Entry 8X9T (electron microscopy, 2.75 A resolution); this record covers chains B and G of the 5 polymer chains in the assembly.

[Chain B]
Molecule: Guanine nucleotide-binding protein G(I)/G(S)/G(T) subunit beta-1
Source organism: Rattus norvegicus
UniProtKB: P54311 (GBB1_RAT); residue numbers follow UniProt; this construct covers 2-340
Amino-acid sequence (344 residues; numbered -3 to 340; the number before each row is that of its first residue; numbers below 1 keep their minus sign (Gly-3 is residue -3)):
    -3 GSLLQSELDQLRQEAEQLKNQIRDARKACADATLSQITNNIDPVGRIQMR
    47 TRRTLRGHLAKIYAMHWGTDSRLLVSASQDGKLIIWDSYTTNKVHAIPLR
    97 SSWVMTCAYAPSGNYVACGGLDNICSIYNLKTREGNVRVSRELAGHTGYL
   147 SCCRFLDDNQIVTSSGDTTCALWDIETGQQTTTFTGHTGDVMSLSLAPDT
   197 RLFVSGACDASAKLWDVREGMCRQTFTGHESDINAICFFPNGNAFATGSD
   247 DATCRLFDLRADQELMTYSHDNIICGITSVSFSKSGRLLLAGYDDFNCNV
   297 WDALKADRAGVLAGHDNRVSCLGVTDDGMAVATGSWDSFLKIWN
Unresolved in the structure: -3 to 2
Construct notes: expression tag (-3 to 1)
UniProt features mapped onto this chain:
  - modified residue: Ser2 (N-acetylserine), His266 (Phosphohistidine)

[Chain G]
Molecule: Guanine nucleotide-binding protein G(I)/G(S)/G(O) subunit gamma-2
Source organism: Bos taurus
UniProtKB: P63212 (GBG2_BOVIN); residue numbers follow UniProt; this construct covers 1-71
Amino-acid sequence (71 residues; numbered 1 to 71; the number before each row is that of its first residue):
     1 MASNNTASIAQARKLVEQLKMEANIDRIKVSKAAADLMAYCEAHAKEDPL
    51 LTPVPASENPFREKKFFCAIL
Unresolved in the structure: 1-6, 62-71
UniProt features mapped onto this chain:
  - modified residue: Ala2 (N-acetylalanine), Cys68 (Cysteine methyl ester)
  - lipidation: Cys68 (S-geranylgeranyl cysteine)

[How chain B and chain G interact]
Pairs across the interface - 77 pairs, chain B then chain G:
  Leu4(B) with Ser8(G); Ile9(G)
  Leu7(B) with Ala12(G), hydrophobic
  Leu14(B) with Leu19(G), hydrophobic
  Lys15(B) with Leu19(G)
  Ile18(B) with Leu19(G), hydrophobic; Glu22(G); Ala23(G), hydrophobic
  Ala21(B) with Arg27(G)
  Arg22(B) with Glu22(G), salt bridge
  Cys25(B) with Arg27(G); Ile28(G); Lys29(G); Val30(G), hydrogen bond (backbone-backbone)
  Ala26(B) with Val30(G), hydrophobic
  Ala28(B) with Val30(G)
  Leu30(B) with Ala34(G), hydrophobic
  Ile33(B) with Ala34(G), hydrophobic; Met38(G)
  Thr34(B) with Met38(G)
  Ile37(B) with Met38(G), hydrophobic
  Val40(B) with Leu51(G), hydrophobic
  Met45(B) with Leu50(G), hydrophobic
  Arg48(B) with Asn59(G); Phe61(G)
  Arg49(B) with Phe61(G)
  Ser84(B) with Phe61(G)
  Tyr85(B) with Pro60(G), hydrophobic; Phe61(G), hydrophobic
  Cys218(B) with Gln18(G), hydrogen bond (backbone-side chain)
  Arg219(B) with Glu22(G); Ile25(G)
  Gln220(B) with Glu22(G); Ile25(G)
  Thr221(B) with Glu22(G)
  Phe235(B) with Tyr40(G), hydrophobic; Cys41(G), hydrophobic
  Pro236(B) with Tyr40(G)
  Asn237(B) with Tyr40(G)
  Leu252(B) with Leu37(G), hydrophobic
  Asp254(B) with Ala33(G)
  Arg256(B) with Arg27(G); Ile28(G), hydrogen bond (backbone-backbone); Asp36(G), salt bridge
  Ala257(B) with Arg27(G); Ile28(G)
  Asp258(B) with Glu22(G); Arg27(G), salt bridge
  Gln259(B) with Val30(G)
  Leu261(B) with Val30(G), hydrophobic
  Ser279(B) with Asp48(G), hydrogen bond
  Lys280(B) with Glu47(G); Asp48(G), hydrogen bond (backbone-side chain)
  Ser281(B) with Tyr40(G); Cys41(G); His44(G); Asp48(G), hydrogen bond (backbone-side chain); Leu51(G)
  Gly282(B) with Cys41(G)
  Arg283(B) with Cys41(G); Leu51(G)
  Leu284(B) with Leu50(G); Leu51(G), hydrophobic
  Leu300(B) with Met38(G), hydrophobic; Cys41(G), hydrophobic
  Asp323(B) with Pro49(G)
  Gly324(B) with Pro49(G); Leu50(G)
  Met325(B) with Pro49(G); Leu50(G); Pro60(G)
  Ala326(B) with Phe61(G), hydrophobic
  Val327(B) with Leu50(G), hydrophobic
  Ile338(B) with Phe61(G), hydrophobic
  Asn340(B) with Leu50(G); Asn59(G), hydrogen bond; Phe61(G)
Interface residues without a listed pair, chain B (55 interface residues in all): Glu3, Asp27, Thr29, Ile43, Ala240, Leu286, Val320
Interface residues without a listed pair, chain G (30 interface residues in all): Asp26, Glu58

[Overview]
55 residues of chain B and 30 residues of chain G are in contact; the contacts include 7 hydrogen bonds and 3
salt bridges. Among the polar pairs are Arg22(B)-Glu22(G), Arg256(B)-Asp36(G) and Asp258(B)-Arg27(G).
Here chain B is Guanine nucleotide-binding protein G(I)/G(S)/G(T) subunit beta-1 (Rattus norvegicus) and chain
G is Guanine nucleotide-binding protein G(I)/G(S)/G(O) subunit gamma-2 (Bos taurus). Entry 8X9T
(Identification, structure and agonist design of an androgen membrane receptor) was determined by electron
microscopy together with 8X9S, 8X9U, 9IV1 and 9IV2 from the same study.
